Entry 7LGJ (electron microscopy, 2.60 A resolution); this record covers chains A and E of the 8 polymer chains in the assembly.

== Chain A ==
Protein: Cyanophycin synthase
Organism: Synechocystis sp. (strain PCC 6714)
Notes: EC 6.3.2.29, 6.3.2.30
UniProt: A0A068N621 (A0A068N621_SYNY4); residue numbers follow UniProt; this construct covers 1-873
Chain sequence (879 residues; each row starts with the number of its first residue):
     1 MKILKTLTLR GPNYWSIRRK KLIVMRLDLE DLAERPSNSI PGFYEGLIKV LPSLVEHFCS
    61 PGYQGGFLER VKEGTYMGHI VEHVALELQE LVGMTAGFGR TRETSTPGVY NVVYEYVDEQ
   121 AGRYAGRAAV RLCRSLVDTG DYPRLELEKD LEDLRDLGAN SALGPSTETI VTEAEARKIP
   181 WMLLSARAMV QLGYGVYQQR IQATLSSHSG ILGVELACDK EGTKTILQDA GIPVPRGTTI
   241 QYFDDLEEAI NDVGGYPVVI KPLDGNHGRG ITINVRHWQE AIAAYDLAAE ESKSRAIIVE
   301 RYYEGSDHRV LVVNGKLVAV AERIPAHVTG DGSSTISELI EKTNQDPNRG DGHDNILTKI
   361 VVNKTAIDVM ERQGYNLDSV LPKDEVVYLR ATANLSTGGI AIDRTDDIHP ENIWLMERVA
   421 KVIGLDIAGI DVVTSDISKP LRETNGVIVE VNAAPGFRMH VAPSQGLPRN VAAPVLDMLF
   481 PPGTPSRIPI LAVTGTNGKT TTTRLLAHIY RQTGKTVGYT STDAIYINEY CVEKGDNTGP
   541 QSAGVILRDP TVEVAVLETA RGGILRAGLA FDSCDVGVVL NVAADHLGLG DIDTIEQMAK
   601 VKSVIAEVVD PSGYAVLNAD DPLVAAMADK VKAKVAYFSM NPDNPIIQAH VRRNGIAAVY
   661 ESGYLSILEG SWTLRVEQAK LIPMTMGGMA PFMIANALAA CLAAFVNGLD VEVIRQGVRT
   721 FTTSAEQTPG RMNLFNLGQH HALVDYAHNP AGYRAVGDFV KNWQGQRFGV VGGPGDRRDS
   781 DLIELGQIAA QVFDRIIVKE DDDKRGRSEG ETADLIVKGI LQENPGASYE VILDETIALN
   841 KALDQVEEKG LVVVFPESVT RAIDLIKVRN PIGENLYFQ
Not modelled in the structure: 294-296, 873-879
Construct notes: expression tag (874-879)
Bound ions: Mg2+ site 1: Asp-431, Glu-450; Mg2+ site 2: Thr-500, Thr-522, Glu-558 (together with AMP-PCP)
Ligand contacts:
  - AMP-PCP (ACP; phosphomethylphosphonic acid adenylate ester), molecule 1: Lys-220, Pro-235, Val-259, Lys-261, Ile-271, Ile-273, Glu-300, Arg-301, Tyr-302, Tyr-303, Asp-307, Arg-323, Thr-392, Asp-431, Val-433, Val-449, Glu-450
  - AMP-PCP (ACP), molecule 2: Thr-496, Asn-497, Gly-498, Lys-499, Thr-500, Thr-501, Thr-522, Glu-558, Asn-581, Phe-692, Asn-696, Arg-731, Asp-745, Ala-751, Gly-752, Ala-755, Val-756

== Chain E ==
Protein: 8x(Asp-Arg)-NH2
Chain sequence (9 residues; numbered 1 to 9; the number before each row is that of its first residue):
     1 XXXXXXXXX
Not modelled in the structure: 1-4
Modified residues: 7ID ((2S)-4-[[(2S)-5-[[azanyl($l4-azanylidene)methyl]amino]-1-$l1-oxidanyl-1-oxidanylidene-pentan-2-yl]amino]-2-$l2-azanyl-4-oxidanylidene-butanoic acid) at position 1, 7ID ((2S)-4-[[(2S)-5-[[azanyl($l4-azanylidene)methyl]amino]-1-$l1-oxidanyl-1-oxidanylidene-pentan-2-yl]amino]-2-$l2-azanyl-4-oxidanylidene-butanoic acid) at position 2, 7ID ((2S)-4-[[(2S)-5-[[azanyl($l4-azanylidene)methyl]amino]-1-$l1-oxidanyl-1-oxidanylidene-pentan-2-yl]amino]-2-$l2-azanyl-4-oxidanylidene-butanoic acid) at position 3, 7ID ((2S)-4-[[(2S)-5-[[azanyl($l4-azanylidene)methyl]amino]-1-$l1-oxidanyl-1-oxidanylidene-pentan-2-yl]amino]-2-$l2-azanyl-4-oxidanylidene-butanoic acid) at position 4, 7ID ((2S)-4-[[(2S)-5-[[azanyl($l4-azanylidene)methyl]amino]-1-$l1-oxidanyl-1-oxidanylidene-pentan-2-yl]amino]-2-$l2-azanyl-4-oxidanylidene-butanoic acid) at position 5, 7ID ((2S)-4-[[(2S)-5-[[azanyl($l4-azanylidene)methyl]amino]-1-$l1-oxidanyl-1-oxidanylidene-pentan-2-yl]amino]-2-$l2-azanyl-4-oxidanylidene-butanoic acid) at position 6, 7ID ((2S)-4-[[(2S)-5-[[azanyl($l4-azanylidene)methyl]amino]-1-$l1-oxidanyl-1-oxidanylidene-pentan-2-yl]amino]-2-$l2-azanyl-4-oxidanylidene-butanoic acid) at position 7, 7ID ((2S)-4-[[(2S)-5-[[azanyl($l4-azanylidene)methyl]amino]-1-$l1-oxidanyl-1-oxidanylidene-pentan-2-yl]amino]-2-$l2-azanyl-4-oxidanylidene-butanoic acid) at position 8, NH2 (amino group) at position 9

== Chain A / chain E interface ==
Contacting residue pairs (20; chain A residue first):
  Ala-162(A) with 7ID_7(E)
  Leu-163(A) with 7ID_7(E)
  Gly-164(A) with 7ID_7(E)
  Pro-165(A) with 7ID_7(E)
  Ser-166(A) with 7ID_7(E)
  Arg-187(A) with 7ID_6(E)
  Ala-188(A) with 7ID_6(E)
  Gln-202(A) with 7ID_6(E)
  Ala-203(A) with 7ID_6(E)
  Leu-205(A) with 7ID_8(E)
  Val-214(A) with 7ID_8(E)
  Arg-309(A) with 7ID_8(E), hydrogen bond (side chain-backbone); NH2_9(E)
  His-353(A) with 7ID_7(E)
  Ala-453(A) with 7ID_8(E)
  Ala-454(A) with 7ID_7(E); 7ID_8(E)
  Pro-455(A) with 7ID_8(E)
  Gly-456(A) with 7ID_7(E); 7ID_8(E), hydrogen bond (backbone-backbone)
Interface residues without a listed pair, chain A (21 interface residues in all): Thr-167, Thr-204, Cys-218, Asn-452

== Overview ==
21 residues of chain A and 4 residues of chain E are in contact, with 2 hydrogen bonds. Polar contacts include
Arg-309(A)/7ID_8(E) and Gly-456(A)/7ID_8(E). Bound to chain A: AMP-PCP. Asp-431(A) and Glu-450(A) form the
Mg2+ site 1. Thr-500(A), Thr-522(A) and Glu-558(A) coordinate Mg2+ site 2.
Chain A is Cyanophycin synthase (Synechocystis sp. (strain PCC 6714)) and chain E is 8x(Asp-Arg)-NH2; the
structure, Cyanophycin synthetase 1 from Synechocystis sp. UTEX2470 with ADPCP and 8x(Asp-Arg)-NH2, was
determined by electron microscopy together with 7LG5, 7LGM and 7LGQ from the same study.
